PDB entry 9V5H | electron microscopy, 4.00 A resolution | chains B and L of the 12 polymer chains in the assembly

# Chain B
Molecule: Bifunctional polymyxin resistance protein ArnA
Source organism: Escherichia coli
Notes: EC 2.1.2.13, 1.1.1.305
Reference sequence: P77398 (ARNA_ECOLI); numbering as in UniProt (aligned over 1-300)
Chain sequence (300 residues; each row starts with the number of its first residue):
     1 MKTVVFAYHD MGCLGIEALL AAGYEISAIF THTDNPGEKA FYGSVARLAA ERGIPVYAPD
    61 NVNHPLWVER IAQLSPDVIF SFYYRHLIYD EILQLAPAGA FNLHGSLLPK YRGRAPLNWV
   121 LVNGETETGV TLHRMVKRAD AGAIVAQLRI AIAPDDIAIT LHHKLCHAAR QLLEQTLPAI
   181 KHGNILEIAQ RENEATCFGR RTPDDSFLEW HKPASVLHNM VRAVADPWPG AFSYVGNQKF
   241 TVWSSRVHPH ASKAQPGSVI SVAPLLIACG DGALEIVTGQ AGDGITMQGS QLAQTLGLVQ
Not modelled in the structure: 35-40, 250-252
UniProt features mapped onto this chain:
  - active site: H104 (Proton donor)
  - binding site ((6R)-10-formyltetrahydrofolate): H86 to I88, R114, V136 to D140
  - site: N102 (Transition state stabilizer), D140 (Raises pKa of active site His)
  - mutagenesis: N102 (N102A: No formyltransferase activity), H104 (H104A: 25-fold lower formyltransferase activity; H104K: Less than 1% residual formyltransferase activity), D140 (D140A/N: Less than 1% residual formyltransferase activity)

# Chain L
Molecule: Bifunctional polymyxin resistance protein ArnA
Source organism: Escherichia coli
Notes: EC 2.1.2.13, 1.1.1.305
Reference sequence: P77398 (ARNA_ECOLI); numbering as in UniProt (aligned over 317-657)
Chain sequence (342 residues; each row starts with the number of its first residue):
   316 MRVLILGVNG FIGNHLTERL LREDHYEVYG LDIGSDAISR FLNHPHFHFV EGDISIHSEW
   376 IEYHVKKCDV VLPLVAIATP IEYTRNPLRV FELDFEENLR IIRYCVKYRK RIIFPSTSEV
   436 YGMCSDKYFD EDHSNLIVGP VNKPRWIYSV SKQLLDRVIW AYGEKEGLQF TLFRPFNWMG
   496 PRLDNLNAAR IGSSRAITQL ILNLVEGSPI KLIDGGKQKR CFTDIRDGIE ALYRIIENAG
   556 NRCDGEIINI GNPENEASIE ELGEMLLASF EKHPLRHHFP PFAGFRVVES SSYYGKGYQD
   616 VEHRKPSIRN AHRCLDWEPK IDMQETIDET LDFFLRTVDL TD
Not modelled in the structure: 604-615
Differences from the reference sequence: initiating methionine (316)
UniProt features mapped onto this chain:
  - active site: E434 (Proton acceptor), R619 (Proton donor)
  - binding site (NAD(+)): D347, D368, I369
  - binding site (UDP-alpha-D-glucuronate): A393, Y398, T432, S433, R460, N492, K526 to R535, Y613
  - mutagenesis: S433 (S433A: 40-fold lower specific activity; S433T: No activity), E434 (E434A: 100-fold lower specific activity; E434Q: No activity), R619 (R619E/Y: No activity; R619M: 400-fold lower activity)

# Chain B / chain L interface
Pairs across the interface - 6 pairs, chain B then chain L:
  N63(B) - H448(L)  hydrogen bond (backbone-side chain)
  N63(B) - R624(L)
  H64(B) - D447(L)
  H64(B) - H448(L)  hydrogen bond
  H86(B) - R628(L)  hydrogen bond
  R114(B) - R557(L)
Other interface residues (no listed pair), chain B (5 interface residues in all): R200
Other interface residues (no listed pair), chain L (6 interface residues in all): D631

# In short
The interface between chain B and chain L involves 5 residues on one side and 6 on the other, with 3 hydrogen
bonds. Polar pairs include N63(B)-H448(L), H64(B)-H448(L) and H86(B)-R628(L).
Here chain B is Bifunctional polymyxin resistance protein ArnA and chain L is Bifunctional polymyxin
resistance protein ArnA, both from Escherichia coli. Entry 9V5H (cryo-EM structure of hexameric ArnA) was
determined by electron microscopy (same publication as 9V5R).
